PDB entry 1LRO | X-ray diffraction, 1.80 A resolution | chains A and B

== Chain A ==
Molecule: KDO-8-phosphate synthetase
Source organism: Aquifex aeolicus
Notes: EC 4.1.2.16
UniProtKB: O66496 (KDSA_AQUAE); residues 1001-1267 here correspond to UniProt positions 1-267 (UniProt number = residue number - 1000)
Amino-acid sequence (267 residues; each row starts with the number of its first residue):
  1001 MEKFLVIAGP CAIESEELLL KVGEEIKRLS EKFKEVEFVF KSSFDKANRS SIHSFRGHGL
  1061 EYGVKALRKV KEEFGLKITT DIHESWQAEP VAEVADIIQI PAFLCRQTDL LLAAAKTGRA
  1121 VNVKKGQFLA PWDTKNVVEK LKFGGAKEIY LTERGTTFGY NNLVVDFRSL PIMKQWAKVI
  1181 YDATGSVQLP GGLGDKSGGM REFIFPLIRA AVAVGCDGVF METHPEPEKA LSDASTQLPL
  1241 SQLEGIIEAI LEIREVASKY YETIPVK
Unresolved in the structure: 1001, 1194-1197, 1265-1267
Sequence notes: engineered mutation G1185 (His185 in O66496)
Ion coordination: Cd2+: C1011, E1222, D1233 (together with phosphoenolpyruvate)
Ligand contacts: phosphoenolpyruvate (PEP): C1011, K1046, N1048, D1081, P1101, A1102, K1124, Q1127, R1154, D1182, E1222, D1233

== Chain B ==
Molecule: KDO-8-phosphate synthetase
Source organism: Aquifex aeolicus
Notes: EC 4.1.2.16
UniProtKB: O66496 (KDSA_AQUAE); residues 2001-2267 here correspond to UniProt positions 1-267 (UniProt number = residue number - 2000)
Amino-acid sequence (267 residues; row label = number of the first residue in the row):
  2001 MEKFLVIAGP CAIESEELLL KVGEEIKRLS EKFKEVEFVF KSSFDKANRS SIHSFRGHGL
  2061 EYGVKALRKV KEEFGLKITT DIHESWQAEP VAEVADIIQI PAFLCRQTDL LLAAAKTGRA
  2121 VNVKKGQFLA PWDTKNVVEK LKFGGAKEIY LTERGTTFGY NNLVVDFRSL PIMKQWAKVI
  2181 YDATGSVQLP GGLGDKSGGM REFIFPLIRA AVAVGCDGVF METHPEPEKA LSDASTQLPL
  2241 SQLEGIIEAI LEIREVASKY YETIPVK
Unresolved in the structure: 2001-2002, 2192-2198, 2264-2267
Sequence notes: engineered mutation G2185 (His185 in O66496)
Ion coordination: Cd2+: C2011, E2222, D2233 (together with phosphoenolpyruvate)
Ligand contacts: phosphoenolpyruvate (PEP): C2011, K2046, N2048, D2081, P2101, A2102, K2124, Q2127, R2154, D2182, E2222, D2233

== Chain A / chain B interface ==
Contacting residue pairs (61; chain A residue first):
  A1047(A) - R2106(B)
  A1047(A) - Q2107(B)
  A1047(A) - T2108(B)  hydrogen bond (backbone-backbone)
  N1048(A) - R2106(B)  hydrogen bond (backbone-side chain)
  N1048(A) - Q2107(B)
  R1049(A) - K2140(B)  hydrogen bond (backbone-side chain)
  S1050(A) - R2106(B)  hydrogen bond
  S1050(A) - N2136(B)
  S1050(A) - K2140(B)
  I1052(A) - T2108(B)
  I1052(A) - K2140(B)
  I1052(A) - F2143(B)  hydrophobic
  H1053(A) - E2139(B)  salt bridge
  R1056(A) - T2108(B)
  R1056(A) - D2109(B)  salt bridge
  E1084(A) - E2084(B)
  E1084(A) - S2085(B)  hydrogen bond
  S1085(A) - E2084(B)  hydrogen bond (backbone-side chain)
  F1103(A) - F2103(B)
  F1103(A) - R2106(B)
  F1103(A) - F2128(B)  hydrophobic
  L1104(A) - L2104(B)  hydrophobic
  L1104(A) - Q2107(B)
  R1106(A) - A2047(B)
  R1106(A) - N2048(B)  hydrogen bond (side chain-backbone)
  R1106(A) - S2050(B)  hydrogen bond
  R1106(A) - F2103(B)
  Q1107(A) - A2047(B)
  Q1107(A) - N2048(B)
  Q1107(A) - F2103(B)
  Q1107(A) - L2104(B)
  T1108(A) - A2047(B)  hydrogen bond (backbone-backbone)
  T1108(A) - I2052(B)
  T1108(A) - R2056(B)
  D1109(A) - R2056(B)  salt bridge
  F1128(A) - F2103(B)  hydrophobic
  F1128(A) - F2128(B)  hydrophobic
  F1128(A) - T2157(B)
  A1130(A) - Y2160(B)  hydrophobic
  A1130(A) - N2161(B)
  P1131(A) - Y2160(B)
  W1132(A) - Y2160(B)  hydrophobic
  W1132(A) - N2161(B)
  D1133(A) - N2161(B)
  D1133(A) - G2191(B)
  N1136(A) - S2050(B)
  E1139(A) - H2053(B)  salt bridge
  K1140(A) - R2049(B)  hydrogen bond (side chain-backbone)
  K1140(A) - S2050(B)
  K1140(A) - I2052(B)
  F1143(A) - I2052(B)  hydrophobic
  T1157(A) - F2128(B)
  Y1160(A) - A2130(B)  hydrophobic
  Y1160(A) - P2131(B)
  Y1160(A) - W2132(B)  hydrophobic
  Y1160(A) - D2166(B)  hydrogen bond
  N1161(A) - A2130(B)
  N1161(A) - W2132(B)
  N1161(A) - D2133(B)
  D1166(A) - Y2160(B)  hydrogen bond
  G1191(A) - D2133(B)
Other interface residues (no listed pair), chain A (36 interface residues in all): S1051, L1112, Q1127, L1129, T1156, R1168, P1190
Other interface residues (no listed pair), chain B (35 interface residues in all): S2051, L2112, Q2127, L2129, T2156, R2168

== Overview ==
Chain A and chain B form an interface of 36 and 35 residues respectively, with 12 hydrogen bonds and 4 salt
bridges. Polar pairs include H1053(A)-E2139(B), R1056(A)-D2109(B) and D1109(A)-R2056(B). Chain A binds
phosphoenolpyruvate. Ligands of chain B: phosphoenolpyruvate.
Chain A and chain B are both KDO-8-phosphate synthetase (Aquifex aeolicus); the structure, Aquifex aeolicus
KDO8P synthase H185G mutant in complex with PEP and Cadmium, was determined by X-ray diffraction, deposited
together with 1LRN and 1LRQ.
